Entry 8Q3K (electron microscopy, 2.92 A resolution); this record covers chains B and I of the 8 polymer chains in the assembly.

[Chain B]
Molecule: DNA-directed RNA polymerase RPB2 homolog
Source organism: African swine fever virus BA71V
UniProtKB: P42487 (RPB2_ASFB7); numbering as in UniProt (aligned over 1-1242)
Chain sequence (1243 residues; row label = number of the first residue in the row; numbering starts at 0):
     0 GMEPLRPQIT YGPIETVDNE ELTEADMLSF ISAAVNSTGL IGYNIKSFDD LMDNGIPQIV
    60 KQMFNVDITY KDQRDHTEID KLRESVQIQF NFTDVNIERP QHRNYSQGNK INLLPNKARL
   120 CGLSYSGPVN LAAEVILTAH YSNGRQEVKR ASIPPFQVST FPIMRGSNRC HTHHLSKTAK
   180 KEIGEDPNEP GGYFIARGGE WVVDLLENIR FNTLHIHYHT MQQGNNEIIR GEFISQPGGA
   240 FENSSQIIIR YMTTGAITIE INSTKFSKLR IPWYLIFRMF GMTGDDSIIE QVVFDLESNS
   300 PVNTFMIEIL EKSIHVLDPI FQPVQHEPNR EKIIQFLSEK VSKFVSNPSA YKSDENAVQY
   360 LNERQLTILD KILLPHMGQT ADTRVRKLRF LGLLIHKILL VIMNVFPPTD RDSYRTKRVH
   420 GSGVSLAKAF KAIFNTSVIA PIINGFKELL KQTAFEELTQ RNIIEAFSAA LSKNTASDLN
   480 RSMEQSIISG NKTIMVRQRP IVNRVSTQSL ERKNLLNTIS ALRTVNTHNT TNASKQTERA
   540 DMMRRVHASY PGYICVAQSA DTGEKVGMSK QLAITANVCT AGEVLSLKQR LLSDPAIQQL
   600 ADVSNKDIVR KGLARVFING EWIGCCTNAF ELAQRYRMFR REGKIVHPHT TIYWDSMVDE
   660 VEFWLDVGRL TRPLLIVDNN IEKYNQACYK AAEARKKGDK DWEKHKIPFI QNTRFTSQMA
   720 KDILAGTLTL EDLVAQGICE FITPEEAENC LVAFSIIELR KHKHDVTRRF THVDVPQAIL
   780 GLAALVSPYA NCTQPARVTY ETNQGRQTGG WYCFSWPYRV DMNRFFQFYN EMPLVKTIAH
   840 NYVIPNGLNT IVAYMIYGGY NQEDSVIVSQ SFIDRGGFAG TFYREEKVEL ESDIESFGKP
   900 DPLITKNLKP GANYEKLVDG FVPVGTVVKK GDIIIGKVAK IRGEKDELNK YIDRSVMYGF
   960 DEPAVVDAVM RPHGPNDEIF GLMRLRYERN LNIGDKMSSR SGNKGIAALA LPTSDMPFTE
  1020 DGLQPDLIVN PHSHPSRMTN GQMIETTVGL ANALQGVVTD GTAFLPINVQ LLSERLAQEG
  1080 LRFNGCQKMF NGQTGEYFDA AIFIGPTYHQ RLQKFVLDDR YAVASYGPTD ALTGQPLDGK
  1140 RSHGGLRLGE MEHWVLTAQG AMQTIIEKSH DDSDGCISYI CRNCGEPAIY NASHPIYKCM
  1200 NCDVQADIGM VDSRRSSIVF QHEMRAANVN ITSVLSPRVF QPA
Disordered / not traced: 0-6, 62-92, 101-109, 130-159, 341-354, 443-473, 489-512, 802-819, 889-919, 937-953, 969-979
Differences from the reference sequence: expression tag (0)
Bound ions: Zn2+: C1180, C1183, C1198, C1201

[Chain I]
Molecule: Uncharacterized protein C122R
Source organism: African swine fever virus BA71V
UniProtKB: Q65157 (VF122_ASFB7); residue numbers follow UniProt; this construct covers 1-105
Chain sequence (105 residues; numbered 1 to 105; the number before each row is that of its first residue):
     1 MKICKACSSC MVRTYVDGNI IFRCSCGESV QGDSQNLLVS SKVYHTGEME DKYKIFIKNA
    61 PFDPTNCQIK KDCPNCHLDY LTQICIGSQK IIILVCRCGY MSNRG
Bound ions: Zn2+ site 1: C4, C7, C24, C26; Zn2+ site 2: C73, C76, C96, C98

[Interface between chain B and chain I]
Contacting residue pairs - 51 pairs, chain B then chain I:
  G283(B) - S8(I)
  D284(B) - S8(I)  hydrogen bond (backbone-backbone)
  D284(B) - S9(I)
  D284(B) - C10(I)
  D285(B) - I3(I)
  D285(B) - S8(I)  hydrogen bond
  S299(B) - D51(I)  hydrogen bond
  P300(B) - E50(I)
  P300(B) - D51(I)
  E310(B) - M1(I)  hydrogen bond (side chain-backbone)
  E310(B) - C10(I)  hydrogen bond
  I313(B) - C10(I)  hydrophobic
  H314(B) - C10(I)
  H314(B) - V12(I)
  M402(B) - E48(I)
  N403(B) - K52(I)
  V404(B) - K52(I)  hydrogen bond (backbone-side chain)
  F629(B) - F62(I)
  W653(B) - N59(I)
  W653(B) - F62(I)
  W653(B) - D63(I)
  S655(B) - I55(I)
  S655(B) - F56(I)
  S655(B) - N59(I)  hydrogen bond (backbone-side chain)
  S655(B) - D63(I)
  M656(B) - I55(I)
  V657(B) - I55(I)  hydrophobic
  D658(B) - N59(I)  hydrogen bond
  I680(B) - Y80(I)
  Y683(B) - K70(I)  hydrogen bond
  Y683(B) - D79(I)  hydrogen bond
  Y683(B) - Y80(I)  hydrophobic
  N684(B) - L78(I)
  N684(B) - Y80(I)  hydrogen bond
  C687(B) - H77(I)
  C687(B) - L78(I)  hydrophobic
  C687(B) - D79(I)  hydrogen bond
  Y688(B) - C76(I)
  Y688(B) - L78(I)  hydrophobic
  A691(B) - H77(I)
  K705(B) - D79(I)  salt bridge
  E747(B) - T65(I)
  N748(B) - T65(I)
  C749(B) - T65(I)
  V765(B) - Q68(I)
  V765(B) - K70(I)
  V765(B) - Y80(I)  hydrophobic
  T766(B) - Q68(I)
  R768(B) - Q68(I)  hydrogen bond
  R768(B) - Y80(I)
  T770(B) - P64(I)
Interface residues without a listed pair, chain B (36 interface residues in all): T282, V301, H325, F405, L750
Interface residues without a listed pair, chain I (26 interface residues in all): S25, I69

[Overview]
The interface between chain B and chain I involves 36 residues on one side and 26 on the other, with 13
hydrogen bonds and 1 salt bridge. Polar contacts include K705(B)-D79(I), D285(B)-S8(I) and S299(B)-D51(I).
C1180(B), C1183(B), C1198(B) and C1201(B) coordinate Zn2+.
Here chain B is DNA-directed RNA polymerase RPB2 homolog and chain I is Uncharacterized protein C122R, both
from African swine fever virus BA71V. Entry 8Q3K (The open state of the ASFV apo-RNA polymerase) was
determined by electron microscopy, deposited together with 8Q3B.
